1A9E - chains A and C of the 3 polymer chains in the assembly; structure by X-ray diffraction, 2.50 A resolution.

== Chain A ==
Molecule: HLA class I histocompatibility antigen, B-35 B*3501 (alpha chain)
Organism: Homo sapiens
UniProtKB: P30685 (1B35_HUMAN); residues 1-277 here correspond to UniProt positions 25-301 (UniProt number = residue number + 24)
Chain sequence (277 residues; each row starts with the number of its first residue):
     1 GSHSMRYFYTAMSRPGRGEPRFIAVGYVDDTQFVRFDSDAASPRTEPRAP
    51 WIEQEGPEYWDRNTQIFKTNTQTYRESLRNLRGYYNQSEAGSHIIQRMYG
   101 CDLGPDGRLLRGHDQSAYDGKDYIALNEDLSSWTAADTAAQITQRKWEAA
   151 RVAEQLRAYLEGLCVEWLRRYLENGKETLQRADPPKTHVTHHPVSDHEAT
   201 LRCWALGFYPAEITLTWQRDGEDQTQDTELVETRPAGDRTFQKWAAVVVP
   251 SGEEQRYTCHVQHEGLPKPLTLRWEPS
Disulfides: Cys101-Cys164, Cys203-Cys259

== Chain C ==
Molecule: Peptide lpplditpy
Chain sequence (9 residues; row label = number of the first residue in the row):
     1 LPPLDITPY

== Interface between chain A and chain C ==
Residue-residue contacts (38):
  Tyr7(A) - Leu1(C)  hydrogen bond (side chain-backbone)
  Tyr7(A) - Pro2(C)
  Tyr9(A) - Pro2(C)
  Tyr59(A) - Leu1(C)  hydrophobic
  Arg62(A) - Leu1(C)
  Asn63(A) - Leu1(C)
  Asn63(A) - Pro2(C)
  Ile66(A) - Pro2(C)
  Ile66(A) - Pro3(C)
  Ile66(A) - Leu4(C)  hydrophobic
  Phe67(A) - Pro2(C)  hydrophobic
  Asn70(A) - Asp5(C)  hydrogen bond (side chain-backbone)
  Thr73(A) - Asp5(C)  hydrogen bond (side chain-backbone)
  Tyr74(A) - Asp5(C)  hydrogen bond
  Tyr74(A) - Tyr9(C)  hydrophobic
  Glu76(A) - Pro8(C)
  Ser77(A) - Pro8(C)
  Ser77(A) - Tyr9(C)  hydrogen bond (side chain-backbone)
  Tyr84(A) - Tyr9(C)  hydrogen bond (side chain-backbone)
  Ile95(A) - Tyr9(C)
  Arg97(A) - Asp5(C)  salt bridge
  Arg97(A) - Tyr9(C)  hydrogen bond
  Tyr99(A) - Pro2(C)
  Tyr99(A) - Pro3(C)
  Ser116(A) - Tyr9(C)  hydrogen bond
  Tyr123(A) - Tyr9(C)  hydrophobic
  Thr143(A) - Tyr9(C)  hydrogen bond (side chain-backbone)
  Lys146(A) - Tyr9(C)
  Trp147(A) - Thr7(C)
  Trp147(A) - Pro8(C)  hydrogen bond (side chain-backbone)
  Trp147(A) - Tyr9(C)  hydrophobic
  Ala150(A) - Thr7(C)
  Val152(A) - Thr7(C)
  Tyr159(A) - Leu1(C)  hydrogen bond (side chain-backbone)
  Tyr159(A) - Pro2(C)
  Tyr159(A) - Pro3(C)
  Trp167(A) - Leu1(C)
  Tyr171(A) - Leu1(C)  hydrogen bond (side chain-backbone)
Interface residues without a listed pair, chain A (32 interface residues in all): Met5, Thr69, Asn80, Leu81, Ile124, Leu163
Interface residues without a listed pair, chain C (9 interface residues in all): Ile6

== In short ==
32 residues of chain A face 9 of chain C across their interface, with 12 hydrogen bonds and 1 salt bridge.
Among the polar pairs are Arg97(A)-Asp5(C), Tyr7(A)-Leu1(C) and Asn70(A)-Asp5(C).
Chain A is HLA class I histocompatibility antigen, B-35 B*3501 (alpha chain) (Homo sapiens) and chain C is
Peptide lpplditpy; the structure, Decamer-like conformation of a nano-peptide bound to HLA-B3501 due to
nonstandard positioning of the C-terminus, was determined by X-ray diffraction together with 1A9B from the
same study.
